Entry 7MEI (electron microscopy, 3.54 A resolution); this record covers chains N and A of the 30 polymer chains in the assembly.

[Chain N]
Molecule: 74-nt DNA strand
Sequence (74 nucleotides; each row starts with the number of its first residue; note: 1 number in that range is skipped by the numbering (no residue carries it; nothing is unmodelled there); numbers below 1 keep their minus sign (DC-9 is residue -9)):
    -9 CACTAGTGC
     1 CTAAAAAAAATTTATAGTGCAAAAAAACCAAAAAAAAAAATTCTCCTTCG
    51 AGTGCTTATCGGTAA

[Chain A]
Molecule: DNA-directed RNA polymerase subunit
Source organism: Saccharomyces cerevisiae
Notes: EC 2.7.7.6
UniProt: A0A6A5Q1P2 (A0A6A5Q1P2_YEASX); numbering as in UniProt (aligned over 1-1733)
Amino-acid sequence (1733 residues; each row starts with the number of its first residue):
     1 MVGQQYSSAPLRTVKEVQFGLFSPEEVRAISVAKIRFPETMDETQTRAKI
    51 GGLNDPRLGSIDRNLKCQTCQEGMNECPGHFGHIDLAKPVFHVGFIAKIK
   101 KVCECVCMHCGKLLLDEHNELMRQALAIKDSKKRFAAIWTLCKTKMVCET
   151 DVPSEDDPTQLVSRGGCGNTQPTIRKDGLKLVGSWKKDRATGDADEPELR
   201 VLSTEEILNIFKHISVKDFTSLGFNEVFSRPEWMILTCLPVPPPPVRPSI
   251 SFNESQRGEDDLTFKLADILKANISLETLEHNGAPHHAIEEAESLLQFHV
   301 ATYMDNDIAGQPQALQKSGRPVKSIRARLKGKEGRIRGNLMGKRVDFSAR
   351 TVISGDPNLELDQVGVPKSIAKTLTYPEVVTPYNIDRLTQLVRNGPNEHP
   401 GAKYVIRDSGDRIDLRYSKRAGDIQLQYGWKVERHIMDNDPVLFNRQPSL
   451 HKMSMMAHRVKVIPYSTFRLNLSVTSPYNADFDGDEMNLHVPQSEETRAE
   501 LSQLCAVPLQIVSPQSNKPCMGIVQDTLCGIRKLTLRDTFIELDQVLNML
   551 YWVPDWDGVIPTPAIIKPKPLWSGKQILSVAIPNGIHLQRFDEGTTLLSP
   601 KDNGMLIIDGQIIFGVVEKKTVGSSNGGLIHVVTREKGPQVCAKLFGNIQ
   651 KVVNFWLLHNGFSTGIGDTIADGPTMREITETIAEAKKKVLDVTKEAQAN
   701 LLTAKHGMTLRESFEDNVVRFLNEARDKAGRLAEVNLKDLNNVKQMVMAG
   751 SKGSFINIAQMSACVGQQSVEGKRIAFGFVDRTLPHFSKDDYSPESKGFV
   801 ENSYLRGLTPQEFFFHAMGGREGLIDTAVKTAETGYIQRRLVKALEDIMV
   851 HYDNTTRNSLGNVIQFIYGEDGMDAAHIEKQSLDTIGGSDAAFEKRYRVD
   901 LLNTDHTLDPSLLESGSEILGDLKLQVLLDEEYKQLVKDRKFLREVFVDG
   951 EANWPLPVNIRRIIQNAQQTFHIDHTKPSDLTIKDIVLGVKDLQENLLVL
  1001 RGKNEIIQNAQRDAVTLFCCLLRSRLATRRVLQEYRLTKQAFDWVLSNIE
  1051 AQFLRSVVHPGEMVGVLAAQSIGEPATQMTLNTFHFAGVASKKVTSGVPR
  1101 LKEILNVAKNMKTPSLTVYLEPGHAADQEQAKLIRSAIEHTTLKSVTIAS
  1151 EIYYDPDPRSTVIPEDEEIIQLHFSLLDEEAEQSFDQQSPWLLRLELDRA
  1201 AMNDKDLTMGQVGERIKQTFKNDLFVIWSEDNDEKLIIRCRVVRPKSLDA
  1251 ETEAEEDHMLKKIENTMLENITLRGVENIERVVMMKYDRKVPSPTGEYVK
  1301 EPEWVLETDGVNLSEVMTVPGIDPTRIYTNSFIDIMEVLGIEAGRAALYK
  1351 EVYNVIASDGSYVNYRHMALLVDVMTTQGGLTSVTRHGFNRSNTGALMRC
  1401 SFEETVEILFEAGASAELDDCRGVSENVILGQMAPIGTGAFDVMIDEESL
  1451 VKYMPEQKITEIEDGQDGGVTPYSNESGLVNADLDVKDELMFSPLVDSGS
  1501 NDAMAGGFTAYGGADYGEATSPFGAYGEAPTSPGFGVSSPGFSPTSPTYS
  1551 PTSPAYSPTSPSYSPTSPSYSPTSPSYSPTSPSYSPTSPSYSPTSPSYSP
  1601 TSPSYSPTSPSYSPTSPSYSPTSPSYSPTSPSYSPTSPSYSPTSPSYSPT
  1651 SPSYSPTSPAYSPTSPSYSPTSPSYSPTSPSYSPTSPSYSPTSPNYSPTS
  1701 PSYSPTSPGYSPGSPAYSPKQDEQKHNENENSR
Unresolved in the structure: 1, 1082-1092, 1176-1184, 1246-1253, 1455-1733
Metal / ion sites: Zn2+ site 1: Cys67, Cys70, Cys77, His80; Zn2+ site 2: Cys107, Cys110, Cys148, Cys167; Mg2+: Asp481, Asp483, Asp485 (shared with 2 residues of chain R)
From the paper describing this entry:
  - binding site for the 15-nt RNA strand: Lys619, Lys620

[How chain N and chain A interact]
Contacting residue pairs - 5 pairs, chain N then chain A:
  DG17(N) - Ala1108(A)  phosphate contact
  DG17(N) - His1387(A)  hydrogen bond to the phosphate
  DT18(N) - Lys1109(A)  salt bridge to the phosphate
  DT18(N) - His1387(A)  hydrogen bond to the phosphate
  DA21(N) - Lys100(A)  salt bridge to the phosphate
Interface residues without a listed pair, chain N (4 interface residues in all): DC20
Interface residues without a listed pair, chain A (5 interface residues in all): Trp139

[Summary]
Chain N and chain A form an interface of 4 and 5 residues respectively; the contacts include 2 hydrogen bonds
and 2 salt bridges. Among the polar pairs are DG17(N)-His1387(A), DT18(N)-His1387(A) and DT18(N)-Lys1109(A).
Cys67(A), Cys70(A), Cys77(A) and His80(A) coordinate Zn2+ site 1. The paper reports a binding site for the
15-nt RNA strand at Lys619(A) and Lys620(A).
Here chain N is a 74-nt DNA strand and chain A is DNA-directed RNA polymerase subunit (Saccharomyces
cerevisiae). Entry 7MEI (Composite structure of EC+EC) was determined by electron microscopy (same publication
as 7MK9, 7MKA, 7ML0, 7ML1, 7ML2, 7ML3 and 7ML4).
